8RN5 - chains A and E of the 5 polymer chains in the assembly; structure by electron microscopy, 2.88 A resolution.

Chain A (and E):
Molecule: Polymerase acidic protein
Source organism: Influenza B virus (B/Memphis/13/2003)
Notes: EC 3.1.-.-; chain E of this document is another copy of the same molecule, construct and numbering; everything in this record applies to it too
UniProt: Q5V8Z9 (Q5V8Z9_9INFB); numbering as in UniProt (aligned over 1-726)
Sequence (726 residues; row label = number of the first residue in the row):
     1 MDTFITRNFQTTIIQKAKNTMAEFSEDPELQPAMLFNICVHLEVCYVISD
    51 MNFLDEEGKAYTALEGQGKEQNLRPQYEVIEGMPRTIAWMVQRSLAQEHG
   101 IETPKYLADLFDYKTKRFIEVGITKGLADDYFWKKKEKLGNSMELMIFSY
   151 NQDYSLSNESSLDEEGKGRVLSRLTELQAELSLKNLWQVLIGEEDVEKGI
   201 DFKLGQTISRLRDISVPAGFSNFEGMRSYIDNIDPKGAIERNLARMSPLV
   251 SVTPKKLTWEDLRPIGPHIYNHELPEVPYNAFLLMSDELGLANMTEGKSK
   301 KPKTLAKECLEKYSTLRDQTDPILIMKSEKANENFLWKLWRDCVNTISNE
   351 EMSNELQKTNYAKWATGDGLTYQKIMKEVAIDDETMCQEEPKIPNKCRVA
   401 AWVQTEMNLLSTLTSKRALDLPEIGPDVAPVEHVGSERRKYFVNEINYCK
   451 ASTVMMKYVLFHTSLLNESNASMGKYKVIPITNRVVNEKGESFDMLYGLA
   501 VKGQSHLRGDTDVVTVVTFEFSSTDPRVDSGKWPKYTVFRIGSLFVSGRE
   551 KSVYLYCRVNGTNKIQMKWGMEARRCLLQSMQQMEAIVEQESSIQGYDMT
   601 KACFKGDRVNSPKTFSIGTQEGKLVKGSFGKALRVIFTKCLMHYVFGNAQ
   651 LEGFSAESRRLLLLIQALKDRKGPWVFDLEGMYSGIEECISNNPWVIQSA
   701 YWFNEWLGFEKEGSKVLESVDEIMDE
Not modelled in the structure: 63-73, 717-726 (chain E: 1-358, 388-726)
Reported in the primary citation:
  - mutagenesis - K631A/R634A: decreased catalytic activity

Interface between chain A and chain E:
Pairs across the interface (24; chain A residue first):
  N332(A) - D382(E)
  N332(A) - D383(E)  hydrogen bond
  N334(A) - D382(E)
  N334(A) - E384(E)
  F335(A) - V379(E)  hydrophobic
  F335(A) - D382(E)
  K338(A) - E378(E)  salt bridge
  K338(A) - D382(E)  salt bridge
  N360(A) - M376(E)
  Y361(A) - M376(E)
  Y361(A) - E378(E)
  Y361(A) - V379(E)  hydrophobic
  Y361(A) - D382(E)  hydrogen bond
  K363(A) - Q373(E)
  W364(A) - Q373(E)
  W364(A) - I375(E)  hydrophobic
  W364(A) - V379(E)  hydrophobic
  Q373(A) - W364(E)
  I375(A) - W364(E)  hydrophobic
  M376(A) - N360(E)
  M376(A) - Y361(E)  hydrophobic
  E378(A) - Y361(E)
  V379(A) - W364(E)  hydrophobic
  D382(A) - Y361(E)  hydrogen bond
Interface residues without a listed pair, chain E (12 interface residues in all): K363

In short:
Chain A and chain E form an interface of 14 and 12 residues respectively, with 3 hydrogen bonds and 2 salt
bridges. Polar pairs include K338(A)-E378(E), K338(A)-D382(E) and N332(A)-D383(E). The paper reports that
K631A/R634A of chain A reduce catalytic activity.
Chain A and chain E are both Polymerase acidic protein (Influenza B virus (B/Memphis/13/2003)); the structure,
Pseudo-symmetrical influenza B polymerase apo-dimer, ENDO(R) moiety (from "Influenza B polymerase
pseudo-symmetrical dimer" | Local refinement), was determined by electron microscopy together with 8RN1, 8RN2,
8RN3, 8RN4, 8RN6, 8RN7 and 5 further entries from the same study.
